7EJ7 - chains B and E of the 5 polymer chains in the assembly; structure by electron microscopy, 3.41 A resolution.

Chain B:
Name: HLJ1_G0016300.mRNA.1.CDS.1
Source organism: Saccharomyces cerevisiae
Reference sequence: A0A6L0Z498 (A0A6L0Z498_YEASX); the author numbering skips numbers that UniProt does not, so the offset changes along the chain: 1-330 = UniProt 1-330; 334-337 = UniProt 331-334
Sequence (334 residues; numbered 1 to 337; 3 numbers in that range are skipped by the numbering (no residue carries them; nothing is unmodelled there); the number before each row is that of its first residue):
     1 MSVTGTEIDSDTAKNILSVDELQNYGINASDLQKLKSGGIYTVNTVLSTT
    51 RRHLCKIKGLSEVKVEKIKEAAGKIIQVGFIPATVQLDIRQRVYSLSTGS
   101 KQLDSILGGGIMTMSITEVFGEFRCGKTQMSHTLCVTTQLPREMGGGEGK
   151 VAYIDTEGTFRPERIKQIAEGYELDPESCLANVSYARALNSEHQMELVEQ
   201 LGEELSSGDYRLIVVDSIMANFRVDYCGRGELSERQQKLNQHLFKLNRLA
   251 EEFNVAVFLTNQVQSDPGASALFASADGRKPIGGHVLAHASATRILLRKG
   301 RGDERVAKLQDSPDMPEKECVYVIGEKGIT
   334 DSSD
Not modelled in the structure: 1-15, 335-337
Ligand contacts:
  - ATP (adenosine-5'-triphosphate), molecule 1: Glu122, Phe123, Arg124, Cys125, Gly126, Lys127, Thr128, Gln129, Glu157, Arg164, Gln167, Arg305, Ile324, Gly325
  - ATP, molecule 2: Ala288, His289, Ser291, Leu309, Gln310, Asp311, Ser312, Pro313, Asp314, Met315, Pro316, Glu317
From the paper describing this entry:
  - binding site for the 9-nt DNA strand (chain E): Arg229

Chain E:
Molecule: 9-nt DNA strand
Sequence (9 nucleotides; numbered 1 to 9; the number before each row is that of its first residue):
     1 AAAAAAAAA

Chain B / chain E interface:
Contacting residue pairs - 7 pairs, chain B then chain E:
  Arg229(B) - DA6(E)  base contact
  Arg229(B) - DA7(E)  hydrogen bond to the base
  Gly230(B) - DA7(E)  sugar contact
  Gly230(B) - DA8(E)  sugar contact
  Pro267(B) - DA3(E)  hydrogen bond to the base
  Pro267(B) - DA4(E)  base contact
  Gly268(B) - DA3(E)  base contact
Also at the interface, not in a pair above, chain B (5 interface residues in all): Ser233

Overview:
The chain B/chain E interface involves 5 residues from each chain, with 2 hydrogen bonds. Polar contacts
include Arg229(B)-DA7(E) and Pro267(B)-DA3(E). Ligands of chain B: ATP. The paper reports a binding site for
the 9-nt DNA strand (chain E) at Arg229(B).
Chain B is HLJ1_G0016300.mRNA.1.CDS.1 (Saccharomyces cerevisiae) and chain E is a 9-nt DNA strand; the
structure, Yeast Dmc1 post-synaptic complex, was determined by electron microscopy together with 7EJ6, 7EJC
and 7EJE from the same study.
